8UBC - chains E and I of the 8 polymer chains in the assembly; structure by electron microscopy, 3.29 A resolution.

[Chain E]
Molecule: Avd
From: Bordetella phage BPP-1
Notes: EC 4.2.1.147
Reference sequence: chimeric construct of Q775D7, Q9FA38: residues 1-124 from Q775D7 (Q775D7_BPBPP) positions 1-124 (same numbers); residues 125-290 from Q9FA38 positions 5-170 (UniProt number = residue number - 120)
Amino-acid sequence (290 residues; row label = number of the first residue in the row):
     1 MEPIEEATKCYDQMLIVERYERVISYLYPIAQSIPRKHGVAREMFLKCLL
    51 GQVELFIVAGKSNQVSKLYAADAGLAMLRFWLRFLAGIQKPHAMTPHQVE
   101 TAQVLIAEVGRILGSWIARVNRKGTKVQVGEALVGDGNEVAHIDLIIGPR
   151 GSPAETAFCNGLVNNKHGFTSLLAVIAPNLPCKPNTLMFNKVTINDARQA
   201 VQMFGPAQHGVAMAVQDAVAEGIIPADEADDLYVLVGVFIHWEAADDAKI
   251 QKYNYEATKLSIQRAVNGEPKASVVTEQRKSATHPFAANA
Disordered / not traced: 1-11, 122-290

[Chain I]
Molecule: Diversity-generating retroelement (DGR) RNA Sp
Sequence (140 nucleotides; numbered 1 to 140; the number before each row is that of its first residue):
     1 CAUGGCUCUGCCAACGCUACGGCUUGGCGGGCUGGCCUUUCCUCAAUAGG
    51 UGGUCAGCCGGUUCUGUCCUGCUUCGGCGAACACGUUACACGGUUCGGCA
   101 AAACGUCGAUUACUGAAAAUGGAAAGGCGGGGCCGACUUC
Disordered / not traced: 1-2, 34-46, 54-91, 140

[How chain E and chain I interact]
Contacting residue pairs (34):
  Pro-29(E) / G16(I)  sugar contact
  Gln-32(E) / U24(I)  hydrogen bond to the sugar
  Ser-33(E) / G16(I)  hydrogen bond to the base
  Ser-33(E) / C17(I)  sugar contact
  Ser-33(E) / C23(I)  hydrogen bond to the sugar
  Ser-33(E) / U24(I)  sugar contact
  Ile-34(E) / C23(I)  sugar contact
  Ile-34(E) / U24(I)  sugar contact
  Pro-35(E) / C23(I)  phosphate contact
  Pro-35(E) / U24(I)  sugar contact
  Arg-36(E) / U7(I)  sugar contact
  Arg-36(E) / C8(I)  base contact
  Arg-36(E) / C23(I)  phosphate contact
  Arg-36(E) / U24(I)  salt bridge to the phosphate
  Arg-36(E) / U25(I)  salt bridge to the phosphate
  Lys-37(E) / U7(I)  hydrogen bond to the base
  Gly-39(E) / U7(I)  base contact
  Val-40(E) / U7(I)  hydrogen bond to the base
  Arg-42(E) / U24(I)  hydrogen bond to the phosphate
  Arg-42(E) / U25(I)  salt bridge to the phosphate
  Leu-85(E) / A19(I)  base contact
  Ala-86(E) / A19(I)  base contact
  Gly-87(E) / A19(I)  base contact
  Lys-90(E) / G21(I)  base contact
  His-92(E) / A19(I)  stacking on the base
  His-92(E) / G21(I)  hydrogen bond to the base
  Ala-93(E) / A19(I)  base contact
  Met-94(E) / A19(I)  hydrogen bond to the base
  Thr-95(E) / U18(I)  phosphate contact
  Thr-95(E) / A19(I)  base contact
  Pro-96(E) / A19(I)  base contact
  His-97(E) / U18(I)  salt bridge to the phosphate
  Gln-98(E) / C17(I)  hydrogen bond to the phosphate
  Gln-98(E) / U18(I)  hydrogen bond to the phosphate
Interface residues without a listed pair, chain E (23 interface residues in all): His-38, Ala-41
Interface residues without a listed pair, chain I (12 interface residues in all): U9, C15

[Summary]
Chain E and chain I form an interface of 23 and 12 residues respectively, with 10 hydrogen bonds, 4 salt
bridges and 1 aromatic stacking contact. Among the polar pairs are Ser-33(E)/G16(I), Lys-37(E)/U7(I) and
Val-40(E)/U7(I).
Here chain E is Avd (Bordetella phage BPP-1) and chain I is Diversity-generating retroelement (DGR) RNA Sp.
Entry 8UBC (Diversity-generating retroelement (DGR) ribonucleoprotein reverse transcriptase - Resting State
1b) was determined by electron microscopy together with 8UB7, 8UB8, 8UB9, 8UBA, 8UBB, 8UBD, 8UBE and 8UBF from
the same study.
